PDB entry 9IJ0 | electron microscopy, 3.20 A resolution | chains A and C of the 3 polymer chains in the assembly

[Chain A]
Molecule: Piwi-like protein 2
Source organism: Mus musculus
Notes: EC 3.1.26.-
UniProtKB: Q8CDG1 (PIWL2_MOUSE); numbering as in UniProt (aligned over 1-971)
Chain sequence (971 residues; numbered 1 to 971; the number before each row is that of its first residue):
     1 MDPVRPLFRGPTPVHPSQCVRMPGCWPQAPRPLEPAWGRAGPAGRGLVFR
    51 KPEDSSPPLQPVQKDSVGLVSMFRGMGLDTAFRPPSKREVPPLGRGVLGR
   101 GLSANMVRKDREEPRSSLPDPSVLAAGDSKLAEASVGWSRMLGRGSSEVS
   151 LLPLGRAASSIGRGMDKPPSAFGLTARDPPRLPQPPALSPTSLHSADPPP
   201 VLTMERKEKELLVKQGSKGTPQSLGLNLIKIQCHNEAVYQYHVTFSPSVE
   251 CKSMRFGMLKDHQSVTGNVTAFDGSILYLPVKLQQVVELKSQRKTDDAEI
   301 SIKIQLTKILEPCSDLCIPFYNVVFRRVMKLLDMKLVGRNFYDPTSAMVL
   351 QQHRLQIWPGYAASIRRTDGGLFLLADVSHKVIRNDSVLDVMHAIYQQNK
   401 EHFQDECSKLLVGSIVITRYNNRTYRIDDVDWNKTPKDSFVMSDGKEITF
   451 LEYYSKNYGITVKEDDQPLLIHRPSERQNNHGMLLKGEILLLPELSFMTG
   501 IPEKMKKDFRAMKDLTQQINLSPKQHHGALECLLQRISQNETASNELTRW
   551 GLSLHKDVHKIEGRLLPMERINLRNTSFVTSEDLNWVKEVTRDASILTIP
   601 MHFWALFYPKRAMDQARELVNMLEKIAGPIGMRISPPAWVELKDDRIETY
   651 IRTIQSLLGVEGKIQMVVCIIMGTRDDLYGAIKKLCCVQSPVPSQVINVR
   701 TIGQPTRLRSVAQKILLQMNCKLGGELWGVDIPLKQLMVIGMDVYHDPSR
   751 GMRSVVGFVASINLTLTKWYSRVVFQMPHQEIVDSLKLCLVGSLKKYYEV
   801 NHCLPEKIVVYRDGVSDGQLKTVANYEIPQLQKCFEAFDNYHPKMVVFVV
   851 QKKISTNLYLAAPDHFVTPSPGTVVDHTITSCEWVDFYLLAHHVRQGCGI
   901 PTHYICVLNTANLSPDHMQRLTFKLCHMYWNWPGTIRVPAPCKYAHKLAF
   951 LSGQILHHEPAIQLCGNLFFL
Disordered / not traced: 1-213
Ion coordination: Mg2+ site 1: Asp743, Asp813; Mg2+ site 2: Leu971 (shared with 1 residue of chain B)
Curated features (UniProtKB/Swiss-Prot):
  - active site: Asp743, Glu781, Asp813, His946
  - modified residue: Arg45 (Symmetric dimethylarginine), Arg74 (Omega-N-methylarginine), Arg83 (Omega-N-methylarginine), Arg95 (Omega-N-methylarginine), Arg100 (Omega-N-methylarginine), Arg144 (Symmetric dimethylarginine), Arg156 (Symmetric dimethylarginine), Arg163 (Symmetric dimethylarginine), Arg549 (Symmetric dimethylarginine)
  - mutagenesis: Arg9 (R9K: Abolishes interaction with TDRD1; when associated with K-39; K-45 and K-74), Arg39 (R39K: Abolishes interaction with TDRD1; when associated with K-9; K-45 and K-74), Arg45 (R45K: Abolishes interaction with TDRD1; when associated with K-9; K-39 and K-74), Arg74 (R74K: Abolishes interaction with TDRD1; when associated with K-9; K-39 and K-45), Asp813 (D813A: In DAH mutant; leads to arrest in meiotic prophase due to a failure of transposon piRNA amplification, resulting in the marked reduction of piRNA-bound within PIWIL4)

[Chain C]
Molecule: 8-nt RNA strand
Source organism: Homo sapiens
Sequence (8 nucleotides; each row starts with the number of its first residue):
    16 GAUGGUAA

[Chain A / chain C interface]
Pairs across the interface - 12 pairs, chain A then chain C:
  Lys506(A) - A17(C)  sugar contact
  Lys506(A) - U18(C)  sugar contact
  Lys507(A) - A17(C)  hydrogen bond to the phosphate
  Phe509(A) - G19(C)  sugar contact
  Val587(A) - A23(C)  phosphate contact
  Lys588(A) - A23(C)  phosphate contact
  Thr591(A) - A23(C)  hydrogen bond to the sugar
  Arg707(A) - A22(C)  base contact
  Arg709(A) - A23(C)  hydrogen bond to the base
  Ser710(A) - A23(C)  sugar contact
  Gln713(A) - A23(C)  hydrogen bond to the sugar
  Gln896(A) - G19(C)  base contact
Interface residues without a listed pair, chain A (13 interface residues in all): Met512, Phe950
Interface residues without a listed pair, chain C (6 interface residues in all): G16

[Summary]
Chain A and chain C form an interface of 13 and 6 residues respectively, with 4 hydrogen bonds. Among the
polar pairs are Arg709(A)-A23(C), Thr591(A)-A23(C) and Gln713(A)-A23(C). Curated annotation (UniProt) lists 4
active-site residues and 5 mutagenesis sites on chain A.
Here chain A is Piwi-like protein 2 (Mus musculus) and chain C is an 8-nt RNA strand (Homo sapiens). Entry
9IJ0 (Cryo-EM Structure of MILI-piRNA-target (8-nt)) was determined by electron microscopy, deposited together
with 9IIY, 9IIZ, 9IJ1, 9IJ2, 9IJ3, 9IJ4 and 9IJ5.
